PDB entry 5Q0N | X-ray diffraction, 2.40 A resolution | chains A and B

[Chain A]
Protein: Bile acid receptor
Source organism: Homo sapiens
UniProt: Q96RI1 (NR1H4_HUMAN); residues 248-476 here correspond to UniProt positions 258-486 (UniProt number = residue number + 10)
Amino-acid sequence (233 residues; each row starts with the number of its first residue):
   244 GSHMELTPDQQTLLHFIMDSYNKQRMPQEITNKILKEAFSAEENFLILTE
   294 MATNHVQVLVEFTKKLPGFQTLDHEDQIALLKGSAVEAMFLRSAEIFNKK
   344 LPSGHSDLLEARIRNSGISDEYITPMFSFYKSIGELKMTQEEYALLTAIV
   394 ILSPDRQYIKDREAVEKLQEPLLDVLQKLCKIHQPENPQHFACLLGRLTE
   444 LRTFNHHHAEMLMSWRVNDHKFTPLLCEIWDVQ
Unresolved in the structure: 244-246, 476
Differences from the reference sequence: expression tag (244-247); conflict Ala281 (Glu291 in Q96RI1), Ala354 (Glu364 in Q96RI1)
Ligand contacts: 9L4 (3-chloro-4-({(2S)-2-[2-(4-chlorophenyl)-5,6-difluoro-1H-benzimidazol-1-yl]-2-cyclohexylacetyl}amino)benzoic acid): Gln267, Arg268, Ile273, Thr274, Ile277, Asn287, Ile290, Leu291, Met294, Ala295, His298, Met332, Phe333, Arg335, Ser336, Ile339, Phe340, Leu352, Ile356, Ser359, Met369, Tyr373, Met454, Leu455, Trp458
Swiss-Prot annotation at these positions:
  - binding site (chenodeoxycholate): Arg335, Tyr365, Tyr373, His451
  - modified residue: Thr446 (Phosphothreonine)
  - cross-link: Lys279 (Glycyl lysine isopeptide (Lys-Gly) (interchain with G-Cter in SUMO1))

[Chain B]
Protein: Coactivator peptide src-1 HD3
UniProt: A8K1V4 (A8K1V4_HUMAN); residue numbers follow UniProt; this construct covers 744-757
Amino-acid sequence (14 residues; each row starts with the number of its first residue):
   744 KDHQLLRYLLDKDE
Unresolved in the structure: 744, 756-757

[Chain A / chain B interface]
Contacting residue pairs (25; chain A residue first):
  Val303(A) - Leu752(B)
  Val303(A) - Leu753(B)  hydrophobic
  Glu304(A) - Lys755(B)  salt bridge
  Lys307(A) - Leu752(B)  hydrogen bond (side chain-backbone)
  Lys307(A) - Leu753(B)
  Lys307(A) - Lys755(B)
  His317(A) - Asp754(B)  salt bridge
  Glu318(A) - Arg750(B)  salt bridge
  Gln320(A) - Leu753(B)
  Ile321(A) - His746(B)
  Ile321(A) - Leu749(B)  hydrophobic
  Ile321(A) - Arg750(B)
  Ile321(A) - Leu753(B)  hydrophobic
  Leu324(A) - Leu749(B)  hydrophobic
  Leu324(A) - Leu753(B)  hydrophobic
  Lys325(A) - His746(B)
  Lys325(A) - Leu749(B)
  Pro467(A) - Leu748(B)
  Leu468(A) - Leu748(B)
  Leu468(A) - Leu752(B)  hydrophobic
  Glu471(A) - His746(B)
  Glu471(A) - Gln747(B)  hydrogen bond (side chain-backbone)
  Glu471(A) - Leu748(B)  hydrogen bond (side chain-backbone)
  Glu471(A) - Leu749(B)  hydrogen bond (side chain-backbone)
  Ile472(A) - Leu749(B)  hydrophobic
Interface residues without a listed pair, chain A (14 interface residues in all): Phe312
Interface residues without a listed pair, chain B (10 interface residues in all): Asp745

[In short]
The interface between chain A and chain B involves 14 residues on one side and 10 on the other; the contacts
include 4 hydrogen bonds and 3 salt bridges. Polar pairs include Glu304(A)-Lys755(B), His317(A)-Asp754(B) and
Glu318(A)-Arg750(B). Chain A binds compound 9L4.
Here chain A is Bile acid receptor (Homo sapiens) and chain B is Coactivator peptide src-1 HD3. Entry 5Q0N
(Ligand binding to FARNESOID-X-RECEPTOR) was determined by X-ray diffraction together with 5Q0I, 5Q0J, 5Q0K,
5Q0L, 5Q0M, 5Q0O and 30 further entries from the same study.
